2BWO - chains A and B; structure by X-ray diffraction, 2.80 A resolution.

== Chain A (and B) ==
Protein: 5-aminolevulinate synthase
Organism: Rhodobacter capsulatus
Notes: EC 2.3.1.37; chain B of this document is another copy of the same molecule, construct and numbering; everything in this record applies to it too
UniProt: P18079 (HEM1_RHOCA); residues 1-401 here = UniProt positions 1-401
Sequence (401 residues; numbered 1 to 401; the number before each row is that of its first residue):
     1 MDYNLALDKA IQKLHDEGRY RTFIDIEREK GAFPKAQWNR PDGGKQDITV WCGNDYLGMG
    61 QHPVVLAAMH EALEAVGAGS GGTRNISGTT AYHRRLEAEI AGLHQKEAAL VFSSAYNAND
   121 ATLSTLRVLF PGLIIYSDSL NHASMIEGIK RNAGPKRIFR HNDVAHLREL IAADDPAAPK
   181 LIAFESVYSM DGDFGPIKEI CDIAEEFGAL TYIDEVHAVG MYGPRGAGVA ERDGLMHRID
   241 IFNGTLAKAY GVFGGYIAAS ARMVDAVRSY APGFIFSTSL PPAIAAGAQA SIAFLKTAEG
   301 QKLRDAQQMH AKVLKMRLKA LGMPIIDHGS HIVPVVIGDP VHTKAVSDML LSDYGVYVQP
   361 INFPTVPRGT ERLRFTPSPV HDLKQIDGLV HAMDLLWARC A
Not modelled in the structure: 399-401 (chain B: 400-401)
Sequence notes: variant Gly102 (Asp in P18079), Gln105 (Gly in P18079), Asn117 (Ile in P18079), Val128 (Leu in P18079), Glu205 (Asp in P18079), Arg262 (Lys in P18079)
Curated features (UniProtKB/Swiss-Prot):
  - active site: Lys248
  - binding site (succinyl-CoA): Arg21, Ser137, Lys156, Thr365
  - binding site (pyridoxal 5'-phosphate): Ser189, His217, Thr245, Ser277, Thr278
  - modified residue: Lys248 (N6-(pyridoxal phosphate)lysine)
Glycans and other covalent adducts: pyridoxal phosphate (PLP) linked to Lys248
Residues lining bound ligands:
  - pyridoxal phosphate (PLP), molecule 1: Thr83, Phe276, Ser277, Thr278
  - pyridoxal phosphate (PLP), molecule 2: Ser114, Ala115, Tyr116, Asn119, His142, Ser144, Glu185, Ser189, Asp214, Val216, His217, Thr245, Ala247, Gly254
  - succinyl-coenzyme A (SCA), molecule 1: Arg21, Ser137, Asp138, Ser139, Leu140, Asn141, His142, Ala143, Ile146, Ile149, Lys150, Lys156, Ile158, Ser189, Met190, Phe363, Pro364, Thr365, Val366, Pro367
  - succinyl-coenzyme A (SCA), molecule 2: Thr83, Asn85, Ile86, Ile275, Phe276
What the authors report for this chain:
  - binding site for succinyl-coenzyme A: Arg21, Thr83, Asn85, Ile86, Ser137, Asp138, Ser139, Ile146, Ile149, Lys156, Ile158, Thr365
  - contacts within the chain: Asn54-Lys248 (hydrogen bond)
  - conformationally variable residues: His142
  - binding site for succinyl-coenzyme A: Phe276 (proposed by the authors, not directly observed)
  - catalytic residues: Arg374 (proposed by the authors, not directly observed)

== How chain A and chain B interact ==
Contacting residue pairs (192; chain A residue first):
  Met1(A) with Phe130(B), hydrophobic; Ala177(B); Pro179(B), hydrophobic
  Tyr3(A) with Phe130(B); Pro179(B); Lys180(B), hydrogen bond (side chain-backbone); Gly208(B), hydrogen bond (side chain-backbone); Ala209(B); Leu210(B), hydrophobic
  Asn4(A) with Arg262(B)
  Ala6(A) with Leu129(B); Phe130(B), hydrophobic
  Leu7(A) with Phe130(B), hydrophobic; Arg262(B); Met263(B); Ala266(B), hydrophobic
  Asp8(A) with Arg262(B), salt bridge
  Ala10(A) with Leu129(B), hydrophobic; Tyr270(B), hydrogen bond (backbone-side chain)
  Ile11(A) with Arg262(B); Ala266(B)
  Lys13(A) with Tyr270(B)
  Leu14(A) with Ser269(B); Tyr270(B)
  Tyr20(A) with Asp265(B), hydrogen bond; Arg268(B), hydrogen bond
  Arg21(A) with Asn85(B); Arg268(B), hydrogen bond (backbone-side chain); Ile275(B)
  Phe23(A) with Arg84(B); Asn85(B); Thr89(B); Arg94(B); Arg268(B)
  Ile24(A) with Thr89(B)
  Asp25(A) with Thr89(B); Thr90(B); Ala91(B), hydrogen bond (side chain-backbone); Arg94(B), salt bridge
  Ile26(A) with Ser87(B); Thr89(B), hydrogen bond (backbone-backbone); Thr90(B); Ala91(B)
  Glu27(A) with Ala91(B); Tyr92(B)
  Arg28(A) with Ala75(B); Val76(B); Gly79(B), hydrogen bond (side chain-backbone); Ser80(B); Gly81(B)
  Glu29(A) with Ala75(B)
  Lys30(A) with Leu73(B); Glu74(B), salt bridge; Ala75(B), hydrogen bond (backbone-backbone); Val76(B); Gly77(B)
  Phe33(A) with Val76(B)
  Asn39(A) with Ala91(B)
  Cys52(A) with Ile86(B)
  Gly53(A) with Gly81(B); Ser87(B)
  Asn54(A) with Gly81(B), hydrogen bond (backbone-backbone)
  Asp55(A) with Gly81(B)
  Gly60(A) with Gly77(B); Ala78(B), hydrogen bond (backbone-backbone)
  Leu66(A) with Ala78(B)
  Met69(A) with Leu73(B), hydrophobic; Ala78(B), hydrophobic
  His70(A) with His70(B), hydrogen bond; Leu73(B); Glu74(B), salt bridge
  Leu73(A) with Lys30(B); Met69(B), hydrophobic; His70(B); Leu73(B), hydrophobic
  Glu74(A) with Lys30(B), salt bridge; His70(B), salt bridge
  Ala75(A) with Arg28(B); Glu29(B); Lys30(B), hydrogen bond (backbone-backbone)
  Val76(A) with Glu27(B); Arg28(B); Lys30(B); Phe33(B)
  Gly77(A) with Lys30(B); Gly60(B)
  Ala78(A) with Gly60(B), hydrogen bond (backbone-backbone); Leu66(B); Met69(B), hydrophobic; Gly251(B)
  Gly79(A) with Arg28(B), hydrogen bond (backbone-side chain); Gly251(B); Val252(B)
  Ser80(A) with Arg28(B)
  Gly81(A) with Arg28(B); Gly53(B); Asn54(B), hydrogen bond (backbone-backbone); Asp55(B)
  Arg84(A) with Phe23(B)
  Asn85(A) with Arg21(B); Phe23(B); Tyr357(B); Gln359(B), hydrogen bond
  Ile86(A) with Cys52(B)
  Ser87(A) with Ile26(B); Gly53(B); Tyr357(B), hydrogen bond (backbone-side chain)
  Thr89(A) with Phe23(B); Ile24(B); Asp25(B); Ile26(B), hydrogen bond (backbone-backbone)
  Thr90(A) with Asp25(B); Ile26(B)
  Ala91(A) with Asp25(B), hydrogen bond (backbone-side chain); Ile26(B); Glu27(B); Asn39(B)
  Tyr92(A) with Glu27(B)
  Arg94(A) with Asp25(B), salt bridge
  Ser113(A) with Phe253(B)
  Ser114(A) with Ser277(B)
  Tyr116(A) with Pro272(B); Gly273(B), hydrogen bond (side chain-backbone); Phe276(B); Ser277(B)
  Asn117(A) with Asn117(B), hydrogen bond
  Asp120(A) with Arg151(B), salt bridge
  Leu129(A) with Ala6(B); Ala10(B), hydrophobic
  Phe130(A) with Tyr3(B); Ala6(B), hydrophobic; Leu7(B), hydrophobic
  His142(A) with Phe276(B)
  Ala143(A) with Phe276(B), hydrophobic
  Glu147(A) with Arg151(B), salt bridge; Pro272(B)
  Arg151(A) with Glu147(B), salt bridge; Lys150(B); Arg151(B)
  Ala177(A) with Met1(B)
  Pro179(A) with Met1(B), hydrophobic; Tyr3(B)
  Lys180(A) with Tyr3(B), hydrogen bond (backbone-side chain)
  Gly208(A) with Tyr3(B), hydrogen bond (backbone-side chain)
  Ala209(A) with Tyr3(B)
  Leu210(A) with Tyr3(B), hydrophobic
  Ala247(A) with Thr278(B)
  Gly251(A) with Ala78(B); Gly79(B), hydrogen bond (backbone-backbone)
  Val252(A) with Gly79(B)
  Phe253(A) with Ser113(B); Phe253(B), hydrophobic; Thr278(B); Ser279(B); Leu280(B), hydrophobic; Pro281(B), hydrophobic
  Arg262(A) with Asn4(B), hydrogen bond; Leu7(B); Asp8(B), salt bridge
  Met263(A) with Leu7(B)
  Asp265(A) with Tyr20(B), hydrogen bond
  Ala266(A) with Leu7(B), hydrophobic
  Arg268(A) with Tyr20(B), hydrogen bond; Arg21(B), hydrogen bond (side chain-backbone); Phe23(B)
  Ser269(A) with Leu14(B)
  Tyr270(A) with Ala10(B), hydrogen bond (side chain-backbone); Lys13(B); Leu14(B); Arg19(B)
  Pro272(A) with Tyr116(B)
  Gly273(A) with Tyr116(B), hydrogen bond (backbone-side chain)
  Phe276(A) with Tyr116(B); His142(B); Ala143(B), hydrophobic; Pro364(B); Thr365(B)
  Ser277(A) with Ser114(B), hydrogen bond; Tyr116(B)
  Thr278(A) with Ala247(B); Phe253(B)
  Ser279(A) with Phe253(B)
  Leu280(A) with Phe253(B), hydrophobic
  Pro281(A) with Phe253(B); Ile284(B), hydrophobic
  Ile284(A) with Pro281(B), hydrophobic
  Tyr357(A) with Asn85(B), hydrogen bond (side chain-backbone); Ile86(B); Ser87(B), hydrogen bond (side chain-backbone)
  Gln359(A) with Asn85(B), hydrogen bond
  Pro364(A) with Phe276(B)
  Thr365(A) with Phe276(B)
Other interface residues (no listed pair), chain A (98 interface residues in all): Arg19, Val50, Val65, Met190, Lys248, Phe274, Ile275, Pro360, Ile361
Other interface residues (no listed pair), chain B (98 interface residues in all): Ile11, Val50, Val65, Arg95, Ala178, Lys248, Phe274, Ile361

== Overview ==
Chain A and chain B each contribute 98 residues to their interface, with 36 hydrogen bonds and 11 salt
bridges. Polar pairs include Asp8(A)-Arg262(B), Asp25(A)-Arg94(B) and Lys30(A)-Glu74(B). Chain A binds
succinyl-coenzyme A and pyridoxal phosphate. From the paper: the catalytic residue Arg374(A); a binding site
for succinyl-coenzyme A at Arg21(A), Thr83(A) and Asn85(A) among others.
Both chains are 5-aminolevulinate synthase (Rhodobacter capsulatus). Entry 2BWO (5-Aminolevulinate Synthase
from Rhodobacter capsulatus in complex with succinyl-CoA) was determined by X-ray diffraction (same
publication as 2BWN and 2BWP).
